PDB entry 6OEM | electron microscopy, 3.60 A resolution | chains G and N of the 10 polymer chains in the assembly

Chain G:
Molecule: 61-nt DNA strand
Sequence (61 nucleotides; each row starts with the number of its first residue):
     1 CGGGTTTTTGTCTGGCTTCACACTTGATTTGCATCACTGTGTAAGACAGG
    51 CCAGATCCAGG
Disordered / not traced: 58-61

Chain N:
Molecule: High mobility group protein B1
From: Homo sapiens
Reference sequence: P09429 (HMGB1_HUMAN); residues 15-155 here = UniProt positions 15-155
Chain sequence (141 residues; numbered 15 to 155; the number before each row is that of its first residue):
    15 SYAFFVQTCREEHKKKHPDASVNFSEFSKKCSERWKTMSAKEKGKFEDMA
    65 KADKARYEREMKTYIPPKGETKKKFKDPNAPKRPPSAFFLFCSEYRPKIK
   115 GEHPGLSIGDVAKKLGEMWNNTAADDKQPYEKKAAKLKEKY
Disordered / not traced: 15-98, 120-121, 137-155
Curated features (UniProtKB/Swiss-Prot):
  - DNA-binding region: Pro95 (HMG box 2)
  - region: Pro80 to Lys96 (LPS binding (Lipid A)), Phe89 to Glu108 (Cytokine-stimulating activity), Lys150 to Tyr155 (Binding to AGER/RAGE)
  - motif: His27 to Lys43 (Nuclear localization signal (NLS) 1)
  - site: Asp67, Lys68 (Cleavage)
  - modified residue: Cys23 (Cysteine sulfonic acid (-SO3H)), Lys28 (N6-acetyllysine), Lys29 (N6-acetyllysine), Lys30 (N6-acetyllysine), Ser35 (Phosphoserine), Lys43 (N6-acetyllysine), Cys45 (Cysteine sulfonic acid (-SO3H)), Lys90 (N6-acetyllysine), Ser100 (Phosphoserine), Cys106 (Cysteine sulfonic acid (-SO3H)), Lys127 (N6-acetyllysine), Lys128 (N6-acetyllysine), Lys141 (N6-acetyllysine)
  - cross-link (Isoglutamyl lysine isopeptide (Lys-Gln)): Lys28 (interchain with Q-?), Lys43 (interchain with Q-?), Lys44 (interchain with Q-?), Lys68 (interchain with Q-?)

Chain G / chain N interface:
Residue-residue contacts (11; chain G residue first):
  DA22(G) - Ile122(N)  base contact
  DC23(G) - Ala126(N)  base contact
  DC23(G) - Lys127(N)  phosphate contact
  DT24(G) - Phe102(N)  phosphate contact
  DT24(G) - Ala126(N)  sugar contact
  DT24(G) - Lys127(N)  salt bridge to the phosphate
  DT24(G) - Gly130(N)  phosphate contact
  DT25(G) - Phe102(N)  phosphate contact
  DT25(G) - Gly130(N)  phosphate contact
  DT25(G) - Asn134(N)  hydrogen bond to the phosphate
  DG26(G) - Trp133(N)  phosphate contact

In short:
Chain G and chain N form an interface of 5 and 7 residues respectively, with 1 hydrogen bond and 1 salt
bridge. Polar pairs include DT25(G)-Asn134(N) and DT24(G)-Lys127(N). UniProt lists a DNA-binding region on
chain N.
Chain G is a 61-nt DNA strand and chain N is High mobility group protein B1 (Homo sapiens); the structure,
Cryo-EM structure of mouse RAG1/2 PRC complex (DNA0), was determined by electron microscopy (same publication
as 6OEN, 6OEO, 6OEP, 6OEQ, 6OER and 6V0V).
